1UGX - chains A and B; structure by X-ray diffraction, 1.60 A resolution.

# Chain A
Molecule: Agglutinin alpha chain
Organism: Artocarpus integer
UniProtKB: P18670 (LECA_ARTIN); numbering as in UniProt (aligned over 1-133)
Amino-acid sequence (133 residues; numbered 1 to 133; the number before each row is that of its first residue):
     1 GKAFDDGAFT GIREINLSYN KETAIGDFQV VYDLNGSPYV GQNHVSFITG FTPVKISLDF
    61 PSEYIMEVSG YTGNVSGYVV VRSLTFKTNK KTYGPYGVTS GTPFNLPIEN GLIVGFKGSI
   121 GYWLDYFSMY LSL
Residues lining bound ligands: alpha-methyl-N-acetyl-D-galactosamine (MGC; methyl 2-acetamido-2-deoxy-alpha-D-galactopyranoside): G1, F47, Y78, V80, G121, Y122, W123, D125
UniProt features mapped onto this chain:
  - region: V68 to N89 (IgA-binding)
  - glycosylation (N-linked (GlcNAc...) asparagine): N43, N74
  - natural variant: M66 (M66D; M66V)
Reported in the primary citation:
  - binding site for alpha-methyl-N-acetyl-D-galactosamine: G1, F47, Y78, Y122, W123, D125
  - binding site for beta-D-galactopyranose: V79, D125
  - specificity-determining residues: Y78, W123 (from molecular simulation)
  - specificity-determining residues: Y122 (proposed by the authors, not directly observed)

# Chain B
Molecule: Agglutinin beta-3 chain
Organism: Artocarpus integer
UniProtKB: P18673 (LEC3_ARTIN); residue numbers follow UniProt; this construct covers 1-20
Amino-acid sequence (20 residues; numbered 1 to 20; the number before each row is that of its first residue):
     1 DEQSGISQTV IVGPWGAKVS
Disordered / not traced: 1-3, 19-20
Reported in the primary citation:
  - binding site for beta-D-galactopyranose: A17

# Interface between chain A and chain B
Contacting residue pairs (26; chain A residue first):
  A8(A) with T9(B)
  T72(A) with G16(B)
  V79(A) with G16(B); A17(B)
  V81(A) with W15(B)
  F104(A) with W15(B)
  L106(A) with V12(B), hydrophobic
  D125(A) with G16(B); A17(B), hydrogen bond (backbone-backbone)
  Y126(A) with W15(B); A17(B)
  F127(A) with P14(B); W15(B), hydrogen bond (backbone-backbone)
  S128(A) with I11(B); V12(B); G13(B); P14(B)
  M129(A) with I11(B); V12(B), hydrogen bond (backbone-backbone); W15(B), hydrophobic
  Y130(A) with T9(B); V10(B); I11(B), hydrophobic
  L131(A) with T9(B); V10(B), hydrogen bond (backbone-backbone); V12(B), hydrophobic
Other interface residues (no listed pair), chain A (16 interface residues in all): V114, K117, S132

# Overview
16 residues of chain A and 9 residues of chain B are in contact; the contacts include 4 hydrogen bonds.
Backbone hydrogen bonds pair D125(A)-A17(B), F127(A)-W15(B) and M129(A)-V12(B). From the paper: a binding site
for alpha-methyl-N-acetyl-D-galactosamine at G1(A), F47(A) and Y78(A) among others; a binding site for
beta-D-galactopyranose at V79(A), D125(A) and A17(B).
Chain A is Agglutinin alpha chain and chain B is Agglutinin beta-3 chain, both from Artocarpus integer; the
structure, Crystal structure of jacalin- Me-alpha-T-antigen (Gal-beta(1-3)-GalNAc-alpha-o-Me) complex, was
determined by X-ray diffraction together with 1UGW, 1UGY, 1UH0 and 1UH1 from the same study.
